Entry 8Q9V (X-ray diffraction, 2.20 A resolution); this record covers chain A.

[Chain A]
Molecule: urocanate hydratase
Source organism: Variovorax sp. RA8
Reference sequence: A0A6P2DXK2 (A0A6P2DXK2_9BURK); residues 1-549 here = UniProt positions 1-549
Amino-acid sequence (549 residues; row label = number of the first residue in the row):
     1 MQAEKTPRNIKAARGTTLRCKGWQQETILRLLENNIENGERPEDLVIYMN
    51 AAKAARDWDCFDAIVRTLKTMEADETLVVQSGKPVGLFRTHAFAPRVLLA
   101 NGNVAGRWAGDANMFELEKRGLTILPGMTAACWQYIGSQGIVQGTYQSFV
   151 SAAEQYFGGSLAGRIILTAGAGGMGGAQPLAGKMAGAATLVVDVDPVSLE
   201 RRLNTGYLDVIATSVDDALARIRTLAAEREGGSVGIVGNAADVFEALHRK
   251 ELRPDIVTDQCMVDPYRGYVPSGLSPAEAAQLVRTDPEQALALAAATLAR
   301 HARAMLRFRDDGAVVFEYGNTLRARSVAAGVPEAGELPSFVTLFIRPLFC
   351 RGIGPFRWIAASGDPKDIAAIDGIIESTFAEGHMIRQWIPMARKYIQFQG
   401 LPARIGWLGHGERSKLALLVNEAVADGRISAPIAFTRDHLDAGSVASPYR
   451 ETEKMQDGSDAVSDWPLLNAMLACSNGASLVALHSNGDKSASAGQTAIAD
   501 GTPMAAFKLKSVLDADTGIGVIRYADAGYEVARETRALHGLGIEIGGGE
Unresolved in the structure: 1-5, 549
UniProt features mapped onto this chain:
  - binding site (NAD(+)): Met-49, Gly-173, Met-174, Gly-175, Asp-193, Ser-198, Asn-239, Ala-240, Gln-260, Val-270, Tyr-318
  - mutagenesis: Arg-450 (R450A: Loss of activity)

[In short]
UniProt lists 11 NAD+-binding residues and one mutagenesis site.
Chain A is urocanate hydratase (Variovorax sp. RA8); the structure, S-methylthiourocanate hydratase from
Variovorax sp. RA8 in complex with NAD+ and imidazolone propionate, was determined by X-ray diffraction,
deposited together with 8Q9U.
